Entry 3HAI (X-ray diffraction, 2.88 A resolution); this record covers chains A and B.

Chain A (and B):
Name: human PACSIN1 F-BAR
Source organism: Homo sapiens
Notes: chain B of this document is another copy of the same molecule, construct and numbering; everything in this record applies to it too
UniProtKB: Q9BY11 (PACN1_HUMAN); residues 1-308 here = UniProt positions 1-308
Amino-acid sequence (308 residues; numbered 1 to 308; the number before each row is that of its first residue):
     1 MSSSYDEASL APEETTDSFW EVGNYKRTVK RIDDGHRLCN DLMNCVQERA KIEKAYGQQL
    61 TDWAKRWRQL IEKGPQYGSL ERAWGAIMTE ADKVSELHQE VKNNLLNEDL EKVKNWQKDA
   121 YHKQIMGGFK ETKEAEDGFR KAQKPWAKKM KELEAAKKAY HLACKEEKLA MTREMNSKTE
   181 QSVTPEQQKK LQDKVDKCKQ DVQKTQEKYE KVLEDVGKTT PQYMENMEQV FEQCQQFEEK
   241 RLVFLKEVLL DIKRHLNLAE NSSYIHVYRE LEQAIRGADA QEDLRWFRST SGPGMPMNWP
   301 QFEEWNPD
Unresolved in the structure: 1-14
Ligand contacts: Ca2+ (CA): I71, E72, G74, Q76, E81
Curated features (UniProtKB/Swiss-Prot):
  - modified residue: S2 (Phosphoserine), S79 (Phosphoserine), T184 (Phosphothreonine)
  - mutagenesis: I125 (I125E: Reduces membrane-binding. Abolishes membrane tubulation), M126 (M126E: Reduces membrane-binding. Abolishes membrane tubulation)

Interface between chain A and chain B:
Pairs across the interface - 187 pairs, chain A then chain B:
  T15(A) with N298(B)
  S18(A) with M295(B); P296(B), hydrogen bond (side chain-backbone); M297(B)
  F19(A) with S291(B); G292(B); P293(B), hydrophobic; M295(B), hydrophobic
  W20(A) with P293(B), hydrophobic; M297(B); W299(B), hydrophobic
  E21(A) with M297(B)
  R27(A) with F287(B); S291(B)
  T28(A) with F287(B)
  R31(A) with Y77(B), hydrogen bond; F287(B)
  D34(A) with P75(B)
  R37(A) with G74(B); P75(B)
  L38(A) with P75(B), hydrophobic; Q76(B); W84(B), hydrophobic
  D41(A) with W67(B); W84(B)
  L42(A) with W84(B)
  N44(A) with W67(B)
  C45(A) with W63(B), hydrogen bond (backbone-side chain); W67(B); W84(B), hydrogen bond; M88(B), hydrophobic
  E48(A) with W63(B); R66(B), salt bridge; W67(B), hydrogen bond
  R49(A) with Y56(B); W63(B); E90(B), salt bridge; A91(B)
  I52(A) with Y56(B), hydrophobic; Q59(B); W63(B), hydrophobic
  E53(A) with Y56(B), hydrogen bond
  A55(A) with Q59(B)
  Y56(A) with R49(B); I52(B), hydrophobic; E53(B), hydrogen bond; Y56(B), hydrophobic; H98(B)
  Q59(A) with I52(B)
  L60(A) with R49(B); I52(B), hydrophobic
  W63(A) with C45(B), hydrogen bond (side chain-backbone); E48(B); R49(B)
  R66(A) with E48(B), salt bridge
  W67(A) with D41(B); N44(B); C45(B), hydrophobic; E48(B), hydrogen bond
  P75(A) with D34(B); R37(B); L38(B), hydrophobic
  Q76(A) with L38(B); R241(B), hydrogen bond; L242(B)
  Y77(A) with R31(B), hydrogen bond; E238(B), hydrogen bond
  L80(A) with L242(B); L245(B), hydrophobic; K246(B)
  W84(A) with L42(B); L249(B), hydrophobic
  I87(A) with L249(B), hydrophobic; L256(B), hydrophobic
  E90(A) with R49(B), salt bridge
  H98(A) with Y56(B)
  W146(A) with W299(B), hydrophobic
  M150(A) with P300(B), hydrophobic
  K157(A) with E303(B), salt bridge
  Y160(A) with E304(B), hydrogen bond
  H161(A) with E303(B); E304(B); W305(B)
  C164(A) with W305(B)
  K165(A) with W305(B)
  Y209(A) with Q301(B), hydrogen bond (side chain-backbone); F302(B), hydrophobic; E303(B), hydrogen bond (side chain-backbone)
  L213(A) with F302(B), hydrophobic
  M224(A) with W299(B), hydrophobic
  E228(A) with R288(B), salt bridge; P293(B)
  F231(A) with R288(B); P293(B)
  Q235(A) with L284(B), hydrogen bond (side chain-backbone); R288(B)
  E238(A) with Y77(B), hydrogen bond
  E239(A) with Q281(B); L284(B)
  R241(A) with Q76(B)
  L242(A) with Q76(B); Y77(B); L80(B); A280(B), hydrophobic; D283(B)
  L245(A) with Q76(B); L80(B), hydrophobic
  K246(A) with L80(B); I275(B); R276(B), hydrogen bond (side chain-backbone); A278(B), hydrogen bond (side chain-backbone)
  L249(A) with L80(B), hydrophobic; A83(B), hydrophobic; W84(B); I275(B)
  L250(A) with I275(B), hydrophobic; R276(B)
  I252(A) with I87(B), hydrophobic
  K253(A) with Y268(B); L271(B); E272(B); I275(B)
  L256(A) with E90(B); Y268(B), hydrogen bond (backbone-side chain)
  N257(A) with Y268(B)
  L258(A) with Y264(B)
  A259(A) with Y264(B); I265(B), hydrophobic
  E260(A) with I265(B)
  Y264(A) with L258(B), hydrogen bond (side chain-backbone); A259(B)
  I265(A) with A259(B), hydrophobic; E260(B)
  Y268(A) with K253(B); L256(B); N257(B)
  R269(A) with E260(B)
  L271(A) with K253(B)
  E272(A) with L250(B); K253(B), salt bridge
  I275(A) with L249(B); L250(B), hydrophobic
  R276(A) with K246(B), hydrogen bond (backbone-side chain); L250(B)
  A278(A) with K246(B), hydrogen bond (backbone-side chain)
  A280(A) with L242(B), hydrophobic
  Q281(A) with E239(B), hydrogen bond
  L284(A) with Q235(B); E238(B); E239(B); L242(B), hydrophobic
  F287(A) with T28(B); R31(B)
  R288(A) with E228(B), salt bridge
  S291(A) with F19(B); R27(B), hydrogen bond; T28(B)
  G292(A) with F19(B); F231(B)
  P293(A) with F19(B), hydrophobic; W20(B), hydrogen bond (backbone-side chain); E228(B); F231(B)
  M295(A) with D17(B); S18(B); F19(B); W20(B); R27(B)
  P296(A) with T15(B); S18(B), hydrogen bond (backbone-side chain)
  M297(A) with W20(B), hydrophobic; E21(B)
  N298(A) with T15(B)
  W299(A) with W20(B), hydrophobic; W146(B), hydrophobic; M224(B), hydrophobic
  P300(A) with M150(B), hydrophobic; L153(B), hydrophobic; L213(B), hydrophobic
  Q301(A) with Y209(B)
  F302(A) with Y209(B), hydrophobic
  E303(A) with K157(B), salt bridge; Y209(B)
  E304(A) with H161(B), hydrogen bond (backbone-side chain)
  W305(A) with H161(B); C164(B), hydrophobic; K165(B)
Interface residues without a listed pair, chain A (97 interface residues in all): G74, A83, A91, L153, K168, V216, D283
Interface residues without a listed pair, chain B (102 interface residues in all): A55, L60, K73, Y160, V216, T220, Y223, V243, I252, R269

Summary:
Chain A and chain B form an interface of 97 and 102 residues respectively, with 28 hydrogen bonds and 9 salt
bridges. Polar pairs include E48(A)-R66(B), R49(A)-E90(B) and K157(A)-E303(B). Chain A binds Ca2+. From
UniProt: 2 mutagenesis sites on chain A.
Chain A and chain B are both human PACSIN1 F-BAR (Homo sapiens); the structure, Crystal structure of human
PACSIN1 F-BAR domain (P21 lattice), was determined by X-ray diffraction (same publication as 3HAH and 3HAJ).
